PDB entry 9JIU | X-ray diffraction, 2.28 A resolution | chains B and D of the 12 polymer chains in the assembly

[Chain B (and D)]
Protein: Ferritin heavy chain
From: Homo sapiens
Notes: EC 1.16.3.1; chain D of this document is another copy of the same molecule, construct and numbering; everything in this record applies to it too
UniProtKB: P02794 (FRIH_HUMAN); residues 0-182 here correspond to UniProt positions 1-183 (UniProt number = residue number + 1)
Chain sequence (191 residues; numbered 0 to 190; the number before each row is that of its first residue; numbering starts at 0):
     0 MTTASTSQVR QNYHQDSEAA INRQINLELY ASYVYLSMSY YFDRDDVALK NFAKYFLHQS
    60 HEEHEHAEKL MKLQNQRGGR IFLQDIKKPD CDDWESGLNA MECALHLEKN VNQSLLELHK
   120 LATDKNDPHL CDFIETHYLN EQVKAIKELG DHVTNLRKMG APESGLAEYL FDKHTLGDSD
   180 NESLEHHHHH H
Unresolved in the structure: 0-3, 177-190
Modified / non-standard residues: His-63 (N1-methylated histidine; MHS)
Differences from the reference sequence: engineered mutation His-63 (Arg64 in P02794); expression tag (183-190)
Bound ions: Na+ site 1: Glu-62, Glu-107, Gln-141; Na+ site 2: Glu-134 (shared with 1 residue of chain G; 1 residue of chain L)
Curated features (UniProtKB/Swiss-Prot):
  - binding site (Fe cation): Glu-27, Glu-62, His-65, Glu-107, Gln-141
  - site: Arg-22 (Essential for association with cargo receptor NCOA4)
  - modified residue: Met-0 (N-acetylmethionine), Thr-1 (N-acetylthreonine), Ser-178 (Phosphoserine), Ser-182 (Phosphoserine)

[Interface between chain B and chain D]
Contacting residue pairs (25; chain B residue first):
  Lys-146(B) with Asp-42(D), hydrogen bond (side chain-backbone); Asp-44(D)
  Gly-149(B) with Asp-44(D)
  Asp-150(B) with Asp-44(D); Ala-47(D)
  Thr-153(B) with Asp-44(D), hydrogen bond (side chain-backbone); Asp-45(D); Val-46(D)
  Asn-154(B) with Ala-47(D), hydrogen bond (side chain-backbone); Leu-48(D); Tyr-168(D)
  Lys-157(B) with Asp-45(D), hydrogen bond (side chain-backbone); Val-46(D); Gly-164(D); Leu-165(D)
  Met-158(B) with Leu-165(D), hydrophobic; Tyr-168(D), hydrophobic
  Leu-169(B) with Tyr-168(D)
  Phe-170(B) with Tyr-168(D)
  His-173(B) with Tyr-168(D); Leu-169(D); Lys-172(D), hydrogen bond (backbone-side chain); His-173(D), hydrogen bond
  Thr-174(B) with Tyr-168(D), hydrogen bond; Lys-172(D), hydrogen bond
Interface residues without a listed pair, chain D (13 interface residues in all): Arg-43

[Overview]
11 residues of chain B and 13 residues of chain D are in contact, with 8 hydrogen bonds. Polar pairs include
Lys-146(B)/Asp-42(D), Thr-153(B)/Asp-44(D) and Asn-154(B)/Ala-47(D). Curated annotation (UniProt) lists 5 Fe
cation-binding residues on chain B.
Chain B and chain D are both Ferritin heavy chain (Homo sapiens); the structure, Ferritin mutant R63MeHis, was
determined by X-ray diffraction, deposited together with 9JQB, 9JQC, 9JQD and 9JQE.
